PDB entry 5FEE | X-ray diffraction, 2.70 A resolution | chain A

[Chain A]
Name: Epidermal growth factor receptor
Source organism: Homo sapiens
Notes: EC 2.7.10.1
Reference sequence: P00533 (EGFR_HUMAN); residue numbers follow UniProt; this construct covers 696-1022
Chain sequence (328 residues; each row starts with the number of its first residue):
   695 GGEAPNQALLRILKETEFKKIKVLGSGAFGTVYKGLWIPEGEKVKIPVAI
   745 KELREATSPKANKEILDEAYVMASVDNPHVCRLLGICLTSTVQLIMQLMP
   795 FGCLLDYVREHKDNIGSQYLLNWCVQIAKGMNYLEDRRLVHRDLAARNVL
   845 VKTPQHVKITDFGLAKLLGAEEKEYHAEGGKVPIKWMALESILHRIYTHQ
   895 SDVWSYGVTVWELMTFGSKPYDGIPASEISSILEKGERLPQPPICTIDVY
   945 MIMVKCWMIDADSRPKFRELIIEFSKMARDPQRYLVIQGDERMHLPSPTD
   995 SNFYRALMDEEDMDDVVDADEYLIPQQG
Disordered / not traced: 695-696, 721-724, 747-751, 863-867, 986-1006, 1019-1022
Construct notes: expression tag (695); engineered mutation Met-790 (Thr in P00533)
Curated features (UniProtKB/Swiss-Prot):
  - active site: Asp-837 (Proton acceptor)
  - binding site (ATP): Leu-718 to Val-726, Lys-745, Asp-855
  - site: Tyr-1016 (Important for interaction with PIK3C2B)
  - modified residue: Lys-745 (N6-(2-hydroxyisobutyryl)lysine), Tyr-869 (Phosphotyrosine), Ser-991 (Phosphoserine), Ser-995 (Phosphoserine), Tyr-998 (Phosphotyrosine), Tyr-1016 (Phosphotyrosine)
  - cross-link (Glycyl lysine isopeptide (Lys-Gly)): Lys-716 (interchain with G-Cter in ubiquitin), Lys-737 (interchain with G-Cter in ubiquitin), Lys-754 (interchain with G-Cter in ubiquitin), Lys-757 (interchain with G-Cter in ubiquitin), Lys-867 (interchain with G-Cter in ubiquitin), Lys-929 (interchain with G-Cter in ubiquitin), Lys-960 (interchain with G-Cter in ubiquitin), Lys-970 (interchain with G-Cter in ubiquitin)
  - natural variant: Glu-709 (E709A: Found in a lung cancer sample; E709G: Found in a lung cancer sample; E709K: Found in a lung cancer sample), Gly-719 (G719A: Found in a lung cancer sample; G719C: Found in a lung cancer sample; G719D: Found in a lung cancer sample; G719S: Found in a lung cancer sample), Gly-724 (G724S: Found in a lung cancer sample), Glu-734 (E734K: Found in a lung cancer sample), Glu-746 to Ser-752 (sequence variant, change not given here; Found in a lung cancer sample), Glu-746 to Thr-751 (sequence variant, change not given here; Found in a lung cancer sample), Glu-746 to Ala-750 (deletion: Found in a lung cancer sample), Glu-746 (deletion: Found in a lung cancer sample), Leu-747 to Thr-751 (deletion: Found in a lung cancer sample), Leu-747 to Glu-749 (deletion: Found in a lung cancer sample), Leu-747 (L747F: Found in a lung cancer sample), Arg-748 (R748P: Found in a lung cancer sample), 12 further natural variant entries in UniProt
  - mutagenesis: Pro-699 (P699A: Reduced phosphorylation), Asn-700 (N700A: Abolishes phosphorylation), Leu-704 (L704A: Abolishes phosphorylation), Arg-705 (R705A: Abolishes phosphorylation), Ile-706 (I706A: Abolishes phosphorylation), Lys-745 (K745A/M: Abolishes kinase activity), Asp-974 (D974A: Strongly reduced phosphorylation), Arg-977 (R977A: Reduced phosphorylation), Glu-1005 to Asp-1006 (Constitutively activated kinase), Tyr-1016 (Y1016F: 50% decrease in interaction with PIK3C2B. 65% decrease in interaction with PIK3C2B; when associated with F-1197. Abolishes interaction with PIK3C2B; when associated with F-1197 and F-1092)
Covalently attached groups: compound 5X4 linked to Cys-797
Ligand contacts: 5X4 (N-[7-methyl-1-[(3R)-1-propanoylazepan-3-yl]benzimidazol-2-yl]-3-(trifluoromethyl)benzamide): Leu-718, Gly-719, Val-726, Ala-743, Lys-745, Cys-775, Met-790, Gln-791, Leu-792, Met-793, Pro-794, Phe-795, Gly-796, Asp-800, Arg-841, Leu-844, Thr-854, Asp-855
From the paper describing this entry:
  - binding site for 5X4: Met-793, Cys-797

[Summary]
Covalently linked compound 5X4: at Cys-797. From UniProt: active-site residue Asp-837, 11 ATP-binding residues
and 11 mutagenesis sites. From the paper: a binding site for 5X4 at Met-793 and Cys-797.
Chain A is Epidermal growth factor receptor (Homo sapiens); the structure, EGFR kinase domain T790M mutant in
complex with a covalent aminobenzimidazole inhibitor, was determined by X-ray diffraction (same publication as
5FED and 5FEQ).
